3QLP - chains H and L of the 3 polymer chains in the assembly; structure by X-ray diffraction, 2.14 A resolution.

[Chain H]
Protein: Thrombin heavy chain
Source organism: Homo sapiens
Notes: EC 3.4.21.5
UniProtKB: P00734 (THRB_HUMAN); the construct lacks a stretch of the UniProt sequence and is renumbered around it, so the offset changes along the chain: 16-36 = UniProt 364-384; 37-60 = UniProt 386-409; 61-77 = UniProt 419-435; 78-97 = UniProt 437-456; 6 more segments
Chain sequence (259 residues; row label = number of the first residue in the row; note: 1 number in that range is skipped by the numbering (no residue carries it; nothing is unmodelled there); a row labelled like 60A-60I holds insertion residues (60A, then the next letters in order)):
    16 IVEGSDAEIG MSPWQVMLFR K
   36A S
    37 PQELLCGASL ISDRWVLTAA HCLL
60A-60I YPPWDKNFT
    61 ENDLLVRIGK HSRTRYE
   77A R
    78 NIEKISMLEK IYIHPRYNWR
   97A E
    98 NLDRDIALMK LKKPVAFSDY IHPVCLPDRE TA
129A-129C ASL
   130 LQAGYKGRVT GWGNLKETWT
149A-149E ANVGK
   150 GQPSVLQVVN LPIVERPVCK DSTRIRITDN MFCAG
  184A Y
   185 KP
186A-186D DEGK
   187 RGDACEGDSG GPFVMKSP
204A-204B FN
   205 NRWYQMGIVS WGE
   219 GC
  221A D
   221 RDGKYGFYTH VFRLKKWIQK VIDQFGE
Disulfide bonds: Cys42-Cys58, Cys168-Cys182, Cys191-Cys220
Covalent attachments: N-acetylglucosamine (NAG) linked to Asn60G
Metal / ion sites: Na+: Arg221, Lys224
Residues lining bound ligands: 0G6 (D-phenylalanyl-N-[(2S,3S)-6-{[amino(iminio)methyl]amino}-1-chloro-2-hydroxyhexan-3-yl]-L-prolinamide): Cys42, His57, Tyr60A, Trp60D, Glu97A, Asn98, Leu99, Ile174, Asp189, Ala190, Cys191, Glu192, Gly193, Asp194, Ser195, Val213, Ser214, Trp215, Gly216, Glu217, Gly219, Cys220, Gly226
UniProt features mapped onto this chain:
  - region: Ala183 to Val200 (High affinity receptor-binding region which is also known as the TP508 peptide)
  - active site (Charge relay system): His57, Asp102, Ser195
  - glycosylation: Asn60G (N-linked (GlcNAc...) (complex) asparagine)
What the authors report for this chain:
  - post-translational modification sites: Asn60G
  - binding site for modified thrombin binding DNA aptamer: Leu65, Gly69, His71, Thr74, Arg75, Tyr76, Arg77A, Glu77, Asn78, Ile79, Ile82, Arg97, Glu97A, Tyr117
  - conformationally variable residues (side-chain flip): Arg77A, Asn78
  - binding site for N-acetylglucosamine: Asn60G

[Chain L]
Protein: Thrombin light chain
Source organism: Homo sapiens
Notes: EC 3.4.21.5
UniProtKB: P00734 (THRB_HUMAN); residues 1-14 here correspond to UniProt positions 336-349 (UniProt number = residue number + 335)
Chain sequence (36 residues; row label = number of the first residue in the row; a row labelled like 14A-14L holds insertion residues (14A, then the next letters in order)):
    1H T
    1G F
    1F G
    1E S
    1D G
    1C E
    1B A
    1A D
     1 CGLRPLFEKK SLED
14A-14L KTERELLESYID
    15 GR
Unresolved in the structure: 15-16
UniProt features mapped onto this chain:
  - site: Arg16 (Cleavage)

[Interface between chain H and chain L]
Disulfides between the chains: Cys122(H)-Cys1(L)
Contacting residue pairs - 85 pairs, chain H then chain L:
  Asp21(H) with Lys14A(L), hydrogen bond (backbone-side chain)
  Ala22(H) with Lys14A(L)
  Glu23(H) with Phe7(L); Asp14(L); Lys14A(L), salt bridge
  Ile24(H) with Leu6(L); Phe7(L)
  Gly25(H) with Arg4(L); Leu6(L); Phe7(L)
  Met26(H) with Arg4(L), hydrogen bond (backbone-side chain); Phe7(L); Asp14(L); Lys14A(L), hydrogen bond
  Pro28(H) with Arg4(L)
  Trp29(H) with Gly2(L); Arg4(L)
  Ile47(H) with Phe1G(L)
  Ser48(H) with Ser1E(L); Phe1G(L), hydrogen bond (side chain-backbone)
  Asp49(H) with Ser1E(L), hydrogen bond (side chain-backbone); Gly1F(L); Phe1G(L)
  Arg50(H) with Gly1F(L); Phe1G(L); Thr1H(L)
  Trp51(H) with Phe1G(L); Thr1H(L), hydrogen bond (side chain-backbone)
  Phe114(H) with Gly1D(L); Ser1E(L)
  Ser115(H) with Pro5(L)
  Asp116(H) with Pro5(L); Leu6(L)
  Tyr117(H) with Leu6(L), hydrophobic
  His119(H) with Asp1A(L), salt bridge; Leu3(L), hydrogen bond (side chain-backbone); Pro5(L)
  Pro120(H) with Cys1(L); Gly1D(L); Gly2(L), hydrogen bond (backbone-backbone)
  Val121(H) with Cys1(L)
  Cys122(H) with Cys1(L), disulfide; Gly2(L)
  Gly133(H) with Ser14I(L)
  Tyr134(H) with Ser14I(L); Tyr14J(L), hydrogen bond (side chain-backbone); Asp14L(L), hydrogen bond (side chain-backbone)
  Lys135(H) with Glu14E(L), salt bridge; Leu14F(L); Ser14I(L), hydrogen bond (backbone-side chain); Tyr14J(L), hydrogen bond (backbone-side chain)
  Gly136(H) with Leu14F(L)
  Arg137(H) with Arg4(L); Asp14(L), salt bridge; Thr14B(L), hydrogen bond; Glu14C(L)
  Val157(H) with Lys14A(L)
  Asn159(H) with Thr14B(L), hydrogen bond; Glu14E(L), hydrogen bond; Leu14F(L)
  Tyr184A(H) with Glu14E(L), hydrogen bond
  Lys186D(H) with Glu14E(L), salt bridge
  Met201(H) with Tyr14J(L)
  Lys202(H) with Glu8(L), salt bridge; Glu14C(L), salt bridge; Tyr14J(L)
  Pro204(H) with Leu14G(L), hydrophobic; Tyr14J(L)
  Asn205(H) with Leu3(L); Glu8(L)
  Arg206(H) with Cys1(L), hydrogen bond (side chain-backbone); Asp1A(L); Ala1B(L), hydrogen bond (side chain-backbone); Gly2(L); Leu3(L)
  Trp207(H) with Gly2(L), hydrogen bond (backbone-backbone); Arg4(L); Glu8(L), hydrogen bond; Asp14(L); Leu14F(L), hydrophobic
  Ile242(H) with Phe1G(L), hydrogen bond (backbone-backbone); Thr1H(L), hydrogen bond (backbone-backbone)
  Phe245(H) with Thr1H(L), hydrogen bond (backbone-backbone)
  Gly246(H) with Thr1H(L)
  Glu247(H) with Thr1H(L)
Other interface residues (no listed pair), chain H (44 interface residues in all): Leu129C, Val200, Asn204B, Asp243

[Overview]
44 residues of chain H face 25 of chain L across their interface, with 1 disulfide bond, 23 hydrogen bonds and
7 salt bridges. Polar contacts include Glu23(H)-Lys14A(L), His119(H)-Asp1A(L) and Lys135(H)-Glu14E(L). The
paper reports a binding site for modified thrombin binding DNA aptamer at Leu65(H), Gly69(H) and His71(H)
among others; a binding site for N-acetylglucosamine at Asn60G(H).
Here chain H is Thrombin heavy chain and chain L is Thrombin light chain, both from Homo sapiens. Entry 3QLP
(X-ray structure of the complex between human alpha thrombin and a modified thrombin binding aptamer (mTBA))
was determined by X-ray diffraction.
